Entry 8ABF (electron microscopy, 2.30 A resolution); this record covers chains C and N of the 20 polymer chains in the assembly.

Chain C (and N):
Protein: Cytochrome b
From: Yarrowia lipolytica
Notes: chain N of this document is another copy of the same molecule, construct and numbering; everything in this record applies to it too
UniProt: Q9B6D0 (CYB_YARLI); residues 1-385 here = UniProt positions 1-385
Sequence (385 residues; each row starts with the number of its first residue):
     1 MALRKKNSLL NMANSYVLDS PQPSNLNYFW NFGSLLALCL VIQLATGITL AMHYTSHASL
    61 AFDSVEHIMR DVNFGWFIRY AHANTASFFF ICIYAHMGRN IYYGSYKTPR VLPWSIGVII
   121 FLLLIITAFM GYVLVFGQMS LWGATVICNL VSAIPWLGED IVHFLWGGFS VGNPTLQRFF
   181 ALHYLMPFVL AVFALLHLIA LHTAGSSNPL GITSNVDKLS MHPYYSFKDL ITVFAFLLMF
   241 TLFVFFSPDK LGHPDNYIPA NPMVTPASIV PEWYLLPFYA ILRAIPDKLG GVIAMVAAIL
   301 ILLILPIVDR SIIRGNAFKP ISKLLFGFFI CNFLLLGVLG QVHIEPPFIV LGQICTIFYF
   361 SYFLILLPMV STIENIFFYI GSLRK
Unresolved in the structure: 384-385
Metal / ion sites: heme Fe site 1: His82, His183; heme Fe site 2: His96, His197
Small-molecule neighbours:
  - heme (HEM), molecule 1: Trp30, Gly33, Ser34, Leu36, Ala37, Phe89, Ile93, His96, Met97, Arg99, Asn100, Ser105, Arg110, Pro113, Trp114, Gly117, Val118, Ile120, Phe121, Leu190, Ala194, His197, Leu198, Leu201, Ser206, Ser207
  - heme (HEM), molecule 2: Leu40, Gln43, Leu44, Gly47, Ile48, Leu50, Ala51, Tyr54, Val65, Arg79, His82, Ala83, Ala86, Phe89, Leu124, Thr127, Ala128, Gly131, Tyr132, Leu134, Val135, Phe180, His183, Tyr184, Pro187, Leu190, Tyr274
  - 1,2-diacyl-sn-glycero-3-phosphocholine (PC1): Asn27, Phe29, Tyr94, Ala95, Gly98, Arg99, Tyr102, Tyr103, Pro209, Ala317, Lys323, Phe326, Gly327, Ile330, Cys331, Phe333
  - phosphatidylethanolamine (PTY), molecule 1: Ser34, Ala37, Leu38, Val41, His222, Pro223, Ser226, Phe227, Asp229, Leu230, Val233, Phe234
  - phosphatidylethanolamine (PTY), molecule 2: Ile42, Thr46, Phe74, Phe77, Leu237, Phe240, Phe245
UniProt features mapped onto this chain:
  - binding site (heme b): His82, His96, His183, His197
  - binding site (a ubiquinone): His202

Interface between chain C and chain N:
Residue-residue contacts (48; chain C residue first):
  Asn7(C) - Leu112(N)
  Ser8(C) - Ile199(N)
  Ser8(C) - Thr203(N)
  Leu9(C) - Leu112(N)  hydrophobic
  Leu9(C) - Ile116(N)  hydrophobic
  Leu9(C) - Leu196(N)  hydrophobic
  Leu9(C) - Ile199(N)  hydrophobic
  Met12(C) - Ile199(N)  hydrophobic
  Ile48(C) - Ala181(N)
  Ile48(C) - Leu185(N)  hydrophobic
  Ala51(C) - Gln177(N)
  Ala51(C) - Ala181(N)
  Met52(C) - Gln177(N)
  Met52(C) - Arg178(N)
  Met52(C) - Ala181(N)  hydrophobic
  Met52(C) - Leu182(N)  hydrophobic
  Tyr54(C) - Gln177(N)  hydrogen bond (backbone-side chain)
  Thr55(C) - His57(N)
  Thr55(C) - Gln177(N)  hydrogen bond
  His57(C) - Thr55(N)
  His57(C) - Leu60(N)
  Leu60(C) - Leu60(N)  hydrophobic
  Leu112(C) - Asn7(N)
  Leu112(C) - Leu9(N)  hydrophobic
  Ile116(C) - Leu9(N)  hydrophobic
  Gln177(C) - Ala51(N)
  Gln177(C) - Met52(N)
  Gln177(C) - Tyr54(N)  hydrogen bond (side chain-backbone)
  Gln177(C) - Thr55(N)  hydrogen bond
  Arg178(C) - Met52(N)
  Phe180(C) - Phe180(N)  hydrophobic
  Ala181(C) - Ile48(N)
  Ala181(C) - Ala51(N)
  Ala181(C) - Met52(N)  hydrophobic
  Ala181(C) - Tyr184(N)  hydrogen bond (backbone-side chain)
  Leu182(C) - Met52(N)  hydrophobic
  Tyr184(C) - Ala181(N)  hydrogen bond (side chain-backbone)
  Tyr184(C) - Tyr184(N)  hydrophobic
  Tyr184(C) - Leu185(N)
  Leu185(C) - Ile48(N)  hydrophobic
  Leu185(C) - Tyr184(N)
  Leu185(C) - Phe188(N)  hydrophobic
  Phe188(C) - Leu185(N)  hydrophobic
  Leu196(C) - Leu9(N)  hydrophobic
  Ile199(C) - Ser8(N)
  Ile199(C) - Leu9(N)  hydrophobic
  Ile199(C) - Met12(N)  hydrophobic
  Thr203(C) - Ser8(N)
Also at the interface, not in a pair above, chain C (27 interface residues in all): His53, Ser56, Ala200
Also at the interface, not in a pair above, chain N (27 interface residues in all): His53, Ser56, Ala200

Summary:
The chain C/chain N interface involves 27 residues from each chain, with 6 hydrogen bonds. Polar pairs include
Tyr54(C)-Gln177(N), Thr55(C)-Gln177(N) and Ala181(C)-Tyr184(N). Bound to chain C: heme,
1,2-diacyl-sn-glycero-3-phosphocholine and phosphatidylethanolamine. From UniProt: 4 heme b-binding residues
and ubiquinone-binding residue His202(C) on chain C.
Both chains are Cytochrome b (Yarrowia lipolytica). Entry 8ABF (Complex III2 from Yarrowia lipolytica,
oxidised with ferricyanide, int-position) was determined by electron microscopy, deposited together with 8AB6,
8AB7, 8AB8, 8AB9, 8ABA, 8ABB and 11 further entries.
